Entry 6RGL (electron microscopy, 5.40 A resolution (low resolution: residue-level contacts below are approximate; hydrogen-bond / salt-bridge calls are withheld)); this record covers chains B and C of the 4 polymer chains in the assembly.

[Chain B]
Protein: Afp2
From: Serratia entomophila
UniProt: Q6HAD7 (Q6HAD7_9GAMM); residues 1-354 here = UniProt positions 1-354
Chain sequence (354 residues; each row starts with the number of its first residue):
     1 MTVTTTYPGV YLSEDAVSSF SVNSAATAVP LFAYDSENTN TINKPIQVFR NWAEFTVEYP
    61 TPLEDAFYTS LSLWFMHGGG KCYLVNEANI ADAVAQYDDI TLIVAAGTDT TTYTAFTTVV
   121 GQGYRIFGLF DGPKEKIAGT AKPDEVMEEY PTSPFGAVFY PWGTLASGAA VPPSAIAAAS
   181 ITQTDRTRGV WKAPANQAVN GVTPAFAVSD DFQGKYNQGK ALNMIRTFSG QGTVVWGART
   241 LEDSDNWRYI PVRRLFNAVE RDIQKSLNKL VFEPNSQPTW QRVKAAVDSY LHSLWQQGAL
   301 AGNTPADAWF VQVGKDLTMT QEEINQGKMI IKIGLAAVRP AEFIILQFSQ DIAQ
Disordered / not traced: 1-3, 352-354

[Chain C]
Protein: Afp3
From: Serratia entomophila
UniProt: Q6HAD6 (Q6HAD6_9GAMM); numbering as in UniProt (aligned over 1-451)
Chain sequence (451 residues; each row starts with the number of its first residue):
     1 MATVTSVPGV YIEEDASPAM SVSASATAVP LFVARFTPLK PELAGVITRI GSWLDYTILF
    61 DSNVPSSARV TVSSTAVEPS PEFDALETAS SKATTTYTYQ IDDTEVVDPT ASVALRLYFQ
   121 NGGGPCYLYP LEKADDNGPL AALPDLIDEV GEITLLASPD PDETYRTAVY GALAASLDQH
   181 KGYFLLADSV NGDAPSAVGG SAQVAVYYPN VEVPHTRKLD DAEVAIDGYL DDEGKAVTTL
   241 AALRVVNTEF AGEIAQSLSG DLSAPLSLPP SALIAGVYGK TDGERGVWKA PANVVLNGVS
   301 DVSVRVTNEQ QAELNPKGIN VIRHFSDRGL VVWGSRTQKD DDDWRYIPVR RLFDAAERDI
   361 KKALQPMVFE PNSQLTWKRV QTAIDNYLYR LWQQGALAGN KAEEAYFVRV GKGITMTQDE
   421 INQGKMIIQV GMAAVRPAEF IILKFTQDMS Q
Disordered / not traced: 1-3, 66-108, 217-263, 449-451

[How chain B and chain C interact]
Contacting residue pairs - 12 pairs, chain B then chain C:
  R125(B) with I12(C)
  T140(B) with R49(C)
  K215(B) with R49(C)
  D245(B) with A19(C); M20(C); S21(C)
  N246(B) with S17(C)
  Q264(B) with V10(C); I12(C)
  V271(B) with G9(C)
  F272(B) with P8(C)
  K328(B) with T5(C)
Other interface residues (no listed pair), chain B (11 interface residues in all): R253, E260
Other interface residues (no listed pair), chain C (13 interface residues in all): Y11, E14, T48

[In short]
The interface between chain B and chain C involves 11 residues on one side and 13 on the other.
Here chain B is Afp2 and chain C is Afp3, both from Serratia entomophila. Entry 6RGL (Cryo-EM structure of the
anti-feeding prophage (AFP) baseplate in contracted state) was determined by electron microscopy (same
publication as 6RBK, 6RBN, 6RAO, 6RAP and 6RC8).
